PDB entry 3OJN | X-ray diffraction, 1.65 A resolution | chains B and C of the 4 polymer chains in the assembly

== Chain B (and C) ==
Protein: Homoprotocatechuate 2,3-dioxygenase
Source organism: Brevibacterium fuscum
Notes: EC 1.13.11.15; chain C of this document is another copy of the same molecule, construct and numbering; everything in this record applies to it too
UniProtKB: Q45135 (Q45135_9MICO); residue numbers follow UniProt; this construct covers 1-365
Sequence (365 residues; row label = number of the first residue in the row):
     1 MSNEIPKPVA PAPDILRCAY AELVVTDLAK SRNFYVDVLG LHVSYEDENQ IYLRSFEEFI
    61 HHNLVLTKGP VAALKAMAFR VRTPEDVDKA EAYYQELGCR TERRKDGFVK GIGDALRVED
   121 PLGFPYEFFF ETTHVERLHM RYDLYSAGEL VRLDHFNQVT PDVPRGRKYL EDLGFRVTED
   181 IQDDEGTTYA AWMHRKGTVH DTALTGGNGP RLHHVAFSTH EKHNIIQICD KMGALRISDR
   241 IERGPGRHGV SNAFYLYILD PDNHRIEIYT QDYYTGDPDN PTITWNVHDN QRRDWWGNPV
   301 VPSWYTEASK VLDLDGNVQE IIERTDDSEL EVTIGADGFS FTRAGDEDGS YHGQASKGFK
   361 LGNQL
Disordered / not traced: 1-3, 363-365 (chain C: 1-3, 358-365)
Metal / ion sites: Mn2+: H155, H214, E267; Ca2+: D184, E185

== Chain B / chain C interface ==
Residue-residue contacts - 20 pairs, chain B then chain C:
  M140(B) with A234(C)
  Y142(B) with Q227(C), hydrogen bond (backbone-side chain); D230(C); K231(C); A234(C)
  D143(B) with A234(C); L235(C)
  Y145(B) with A147(C), hydrophobic; Q227(C)
  A147(B) with Y145(C), hydrophobic; A147(C)
  H223(B) with H223(C)
  Q227(B) with Y142(C), hydrogen bond (side chain-backbone); Y145(C)
  D230(B) with Y142(C)
  K231(B) with Y142(C)
  A234(B) with M140(C); Y142(C); D143(C)
  L235(B) with D143(C)
Interface residues without a listed pair, chain B (14 interface residues in all): R141, S146, E221
Interface residues without a listed pair, chain C (14 interface residues in all): R141, S146, E221

== In short ==
The chain B/chain C interface involves 14 residues from each chain, with 2 hydrogen bonds. Its one
hydrogen-bonded contact is Y142(B)-Q227(C). H155(B), H214(B) and E267(B) coordinate Mn2+. D184(B) and E185(B)
form the Ca2+ site.
Chain B and chain C are both Homoprotocatechuate 2,3-dioxygenase (Brevibacterium fuscum); the structure,
Structure of Mn-substituted Homoprotocatechuate 2,3-Dioxygenase at 1.65 Ang resolution, was determined by
X-ray diffraction together with 3OJJ, 3OJK and 3OJT from the same study.
